Entry 5MP2 (X-ray diffraction, 2.90 A resolution); this record covers chains B and D of the 4 polymer chains in the assembly.

# Chain B
Molecule: Type II secretion system protein D
From: Pseudomonas aeruginosa
Notes: fragment: N-terminal domains 0, 1 and 2
Reference sequence: A0A0A8RG33 (A0A0A8RG33_PSEAI); residues 35-274 here correspond to UniProt positions 79-318 (UniProt number = residue number + 44)
Sequence (240 residues; numbered 35 to 274; the number before each row is that of its first residue):
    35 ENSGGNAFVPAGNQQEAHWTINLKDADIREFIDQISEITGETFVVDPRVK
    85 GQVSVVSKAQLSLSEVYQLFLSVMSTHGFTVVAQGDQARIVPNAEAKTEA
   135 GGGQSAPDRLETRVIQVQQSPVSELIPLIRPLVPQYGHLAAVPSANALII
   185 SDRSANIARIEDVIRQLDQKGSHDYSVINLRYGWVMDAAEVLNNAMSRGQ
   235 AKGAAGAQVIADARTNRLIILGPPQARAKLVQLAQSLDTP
Disordered / not traced: 35-49, 129-140, 274

# Chain D
Molecule: Camelid nanobody VHH04
From: Lama glama
Notes: antibody fragment or engineered binder
Sequence (153 residues; row label = number of the first residue in the row; numbers below 1 keep their minus sign (Met-21 is residue -21)):
   -21 MKYLLPTAAAGLLLLAAQPAMAQVQLVESGGGSVQAGGSLRLSCAASGNT
    29 DSSYYMGWFRQGPGKEREGVASIYIRAGIPYYTDSVKGRFTISQDNAKNT
    79 IYLQMNSLKPEDTAMYFCAGSVRTTIQPFKGNYYNYWGRGTQVTVSSHHH
   129 HHH
Disordered / not traced: -21 to 0, 126-131
Disulfide bonds: Cys22-Cys96

# Chain B / chain D interface
Contacting residue pairs (32):
  His52(B) - Gln105(D)
  His52(B) - Pro106(D)
  Trp53(B) - Thr103(D)
  Trp53(B) - Ile104(D)
  Trp53(B) - Gln105(D)  hydrogen bond
  Trp53(B) - Tyr111(D)
  Thr54(B) - Tyr33(D)  hydrogen bond (backbone-side chain)
  Thr54(B) - Tyr59(D)
  Thr54(B) - Thr102(D)
  Thr54(B) - Thr103(D)
  Thr54(B) - Ile104(D)  hydrogen bond (backbone-backbone)
  Thr54(B) - Pro106(D)
  Ile55(B) - Thr103(D)
  Asn56(B) - Tyr33(D)  hydrogen bond
  Asn56(B) - Tyr52(D)
  Asn56(B) - Ile57(D)
  Asn56(B) - Tyr59(D)  hydrogen bond
  Asn56(B) - Thr102(D)
  Asn56(B) - Thr103(D)
  Leu57(B) - Thr102(D)
  Glu64(B) - Thr102(D)
  Gln68(B) - Thr102(D)  hydrogen bond
  Gln68(B) - Thr103(D)  hydrogen bond
  Glu71(B) - Arg101(D)  salt bridge
  Glu71(B) - Tyr111(D)
  Ser91(B) - Ile57(D)
  Ser91(B) - Tyr59(D)  hydrogen bond (backbone-side chain)
  Lys92(B) - Ile57(D)
  Gln94(B) - Tyr59(D)
  Gln94(B) - Tyr60(D)
  Gln94(B) - Pro106(D)
  Gln94(B) - Phe107(D)
Other interface residues (no listed pair), chain B (15 interface residues in all): Ala51, Val90, Ala93

# In short
Chain B and chain D form an interface of 15 and 13 residues respectively; the contacts include 8 hydrogen
bonds and 1 salt bridge. Polar pairs include Glu71(B)-Arg101(D), Trp53(B)-Gln105(D) and Thr54(B)-Tyr33(D).
Here chain B is Type II secretion system protein D (Pseudomonas aeruginosa) and chain D is Camelid nanobody
VHH04 (Lama glama). Entry 5MP2 (XcpQN012 in complex with VHH04) was determined by X-ray diffraction together
with 5NGI from the same study.
